PDB entry 2QMU | X-ray diffraction, 3.20 A resolution | chains A and C of the 3 polymer chains in the assembly

[Chain A]
Protein: Translation initiation factor 2 gamma subunit
Organism: Sulfolobus solfataricus
UniProtKB: Q980A5 (IF2G_SULSO); residues 2-415 here = UniProt positions 2-415
Sequence (414 residues; numbered 2 to 415; the number before each row is that of its first residue):
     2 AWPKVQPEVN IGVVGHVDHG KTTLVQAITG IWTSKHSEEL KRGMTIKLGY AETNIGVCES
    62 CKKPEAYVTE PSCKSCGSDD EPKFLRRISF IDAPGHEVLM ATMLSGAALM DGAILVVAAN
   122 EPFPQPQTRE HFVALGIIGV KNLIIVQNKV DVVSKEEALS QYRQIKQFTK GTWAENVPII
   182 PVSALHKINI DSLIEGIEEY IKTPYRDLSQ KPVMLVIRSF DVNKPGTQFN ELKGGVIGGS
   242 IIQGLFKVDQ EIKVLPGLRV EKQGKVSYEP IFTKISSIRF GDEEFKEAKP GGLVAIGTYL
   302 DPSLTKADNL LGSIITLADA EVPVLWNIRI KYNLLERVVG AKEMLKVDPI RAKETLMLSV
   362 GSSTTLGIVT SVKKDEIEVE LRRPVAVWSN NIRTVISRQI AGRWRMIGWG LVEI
Cystine bridges: Cys59-Cys74, Cys62-Cys77
Small-molecule neighbours: GDP (guanosine-5'-diphosphate): His17, Val18, Asp19, His20, Gly21, Lys22, Thr23, Thr24, Trp33, Lys36, His37, Asn149, Lys150, Asp152, Val153, Ser184, Ala185, Leu186
UniProt features mapped onto this chain:
  - region: Gly16 to Thr23 (G1), Gly44 to Lys48 (G2), Asp93 to Gly96 (G3), Asn149 to Asp152 (G4), Ser184 to Leu186 (G5)
  - binding site (GTP): Asp19 to Thr24, Asn149 to Asp152, Ser184 to Leu186
  - binding site (Mg(2+)): Asp19, Thr23, Gly44, Thr46
  - binding site (Zn(2+)): Cys59, Cys62, Cys74, Cys77
  - mutagenesis: Asp19 (D19A: Reduces GTP hydrolysis 8.5-fold. Completely aboloshes GTPase activity; when associated with A-97), His97 (H97A: Reduces GTP hydrolysis 17.5-fold. Completely aboloshes GTPase activity; when associated with A-19)
From the paper describing this entry:
  - contacts within the chain: Glu39-Asp309, Cys59-Cys74, Cys62-Cys77
  - binding site for GDP: Gly21 to Thr23, Lys36, His37, Ser184 to His187
  - binding site for phosphate ion: His37, Lys48, Gly96, His97
  - conformationally variable residues (order/disorder transition): Glu39 to Ile47, Asp93 to Gly113

[Chain C]
Protein: Translation initiation factor 2 beta subunit
Organism: Sulfolobus solfataricus
UniProtKB: Q97W59 (IF2B_SULSO); numbering as in UniProt (aligned over 2-139)
Sequence (138 residues; numbered 2 to 139; the number before each row is that of its first residue):
     2 SSEKEYVEML DRLYSKLPEK GRKEGTQSLP NMIILNIGNT TIIRNFAEYC DRIRREDKIC
    62 MKYLLKELAA PGNVDDKGEL VIQGKFSSQV INTLMERFLK AYVECSTCKS LDTILKKEKK
   122 SWYIVCLACG AQTPVKPL
Not modelled in the structure: 2, 23-27
Bound ions: Zn2+: Cys106, Cys109, Cys127, Cys130
Small-molecule neighbours: GDP (guanosine-5'-diphosphate): Lys117, Glu119, Gln133
From the paper describing this entry:
  - Zn2+ coordination: Cys106, Cys109, Cys127, Cys130
  - contacts within the chain: Asn32-Asn46, Met33-Asn46, Arg56-Tyr103, Arg56-Thr114, Val104-Thr114 (hydrogen bond)
  - binding site for GDP: Lys117, Glu119, Gln133

[Interface between chain A and chain C]
Pairs across the interface (34; chain A residue first):
  Trp33(A) - Lys118(C)  hydrogen bond (side chain-backbone)
  Trp33(A) - Glu119(C)
  Trp33(A) - Lys120(C)
  Glu66(A) - Arg13(C)
  Gln148(A) - Tyr7(C)  hydrogen bond
  Val151(A) - Leu14(C)  hydrophobic
  Val151(A) - Tyr15(C)
  Asp152(A) - Leu18(C)
  Val154(A) - Tyr15(C)  hydrogen bond (backbone-side chain)
  Ser155(A) - Tyr15(C)  hydrogen bond (backbone-side chain)
  Lys156(A) - Tyr15(C)  hydrogen bond (backbone-side chain)
  Ala159(A) - Tyr7(C)  hydrogen bond (backbone-side chain)
  Ala159(A) - Leu11(C)  hydrophobic
  Ala159(A) - Tyr15(C)
  Tyr163(A) - Glu4(C)
  Tyr163(A) - Tyr7(C)  hydrophobic
  Arg164(A) - Glu4(C)  salt bridge
  Lys167(A) - Ser3(C)
  Ile180(A) - Tyr7(C)
  Ile181(A) - Met10(C)  hydrophobic
  Pro182(A) - Tyr7(C)
  Pro182(A) - Leu14(C)
  Val183(A) - Leu14(C)
  Ser184(A) - Leu14(C)
  Leu186(A) - Lys117(C)
  His187(A) - Ile115(C)
  Ile189(A) - Leu14(C)  hydrophobic
  Ile189(A) - Lys17(C)
  Asn190(A) - Met10(C)
  Asn190(A) - Arg13(C)
  Asn190(A) - Leu14(C)
  Asp192(A) - Arg13(C)  salt bridge
  Ser193(A) - Met10(C)
  Ser193(A) - Arg13(C)  hydrogen bond
Other interface residues (no listed pair), chain A (25 interface residues in all): Pro65, Leu160
Other interface residues (no listed pair), chain C (16 interface residues in all): Pro19
The authors on this interface:
  - specific contacts: Trp33(A)-Glu119(C) (pi stacking), Tyr7(C)-Tyr163(A) (pi stacking), Tyr7(C)-Gln148(A), Arg13(C)-Asp192(A) (salt bridge), Arg13(C)-Ser193(A), Tyr15(C)-Lys156(A), Tyr15(C)-Val154(A)

[In short]
The interface between chain A and chain C involves 25 residues on one side and 16 on the other, with 7
hydrogen bonds and 2 salt bridges. Among the polar pairs are Arg164(A)-Glu4(C), Asp192(A)-Arg13(C) and
Trp33(A)-Lys118(C). The authors report pi stacking between Trp33(A) and Glu119(C) and Tyr7(C) and Tyr163(A);
contacts between Tyr7(C) and Gln148(A), Arg13(C) and Ser193(A) and Tyr15(C) and Lys156(A) among others; a salt
bridge between Arg13(C) and Asp192(A). From the paper: a binding site for GDP at Gly21(A), Lys36(A) and
Lys117(C) among others; a binding site for phosphate ion at His37(A), Lys48(A) and Gly96(A) among others.
Here chain A is Translation initiation factor 2 gamma subunit and chain C is Translation initiation factor 2
beta subunit, both from Sulfolobus solfataricus. Entry 2QMU (Structure of an archaeal heterotrimeric
initiation factor 2 reveals a nucleotide state between the GTP and ...) was determined by X-ray diffraction
(same publication as 2QN6).
